PDB entry 6CRK | X-ray diffraction, 2.00 A resolution | chains B and G of the 4 polymer chains in the assembly

Chain B:
Molecule: Guanine nucleotide-binding protein G(I)/G(S)/G(T) subunit beta-1
From: Homo sapiens
UniProt: P62873 (GBB1_HUMAN); numbering as in UniProt (aligned over 2-340)
Sequence (345 residues; numbered -4 to 340; the number before each row is that of its first residue; numbers below 1 keep their minus sign (Gly-4 is residue -4)):
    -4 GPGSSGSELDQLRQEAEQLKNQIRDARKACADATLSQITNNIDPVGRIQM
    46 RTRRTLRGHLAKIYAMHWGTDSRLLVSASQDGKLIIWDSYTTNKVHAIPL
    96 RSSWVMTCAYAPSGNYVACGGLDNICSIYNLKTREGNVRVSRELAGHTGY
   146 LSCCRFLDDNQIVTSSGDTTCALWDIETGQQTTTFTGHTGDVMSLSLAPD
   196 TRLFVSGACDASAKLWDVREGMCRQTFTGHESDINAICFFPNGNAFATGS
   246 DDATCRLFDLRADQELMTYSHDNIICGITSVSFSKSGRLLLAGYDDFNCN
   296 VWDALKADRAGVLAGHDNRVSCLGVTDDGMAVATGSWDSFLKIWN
Unresolved in the structure: -4 to 1
Sequence notes: expression tag (-4 to 1)
UniProt features mapped onto this chain:
  - modified residue: Ser2 (N-acetylserine), His266 (Phosphohistidine)
  - natural variant: Leu30 (L30F: In MRD42; uncertain significance), Arg52 (R52G: In MRD42), Gly64 (G64V: In MRD42), Asp76 (D76E: In MRD42; D76G: In MRD42), Gly77 (G77S: In MRD42), Lys78 (K78R: In MRD42), Ile80 (I80N: In MRD42; I80T: In MRD42), His91 (H91R: In MRD42; uncertain significance), Ala92 (A92T: In MRD42), Pro94 (P94S: In MRD42), Leu95 (L95P: In MRD42), Arg96 (R96L: In MRD42), 5 further natural variant entries in UniProt

Chain G:
Molecule: Guanine nucleotide-binding protein G(I)/G(S)/G(O) subunit gamma-2
From: Homo sapiens
UniProt: P59768 (GBG2_HUMAN); residue numbers follow UniProt; this construct covers 1-71
Sequence (71 residues; row label = number of the first residue in the row):
     1 MASNNTASIAQARKLVEQLKMEANIDRIKVSKAAADLMAYCEAHAKEDPL
    51 LTPVPASENPFREKKFFSAIL
Unresolved in the structure: 1-4, 65-71
Sequence notes: engineered mutation Ser68 (Cys in P59768)
UniProt features mapped onto this chain:
  - modified residue: Ala2 (N-acetylalanine)

Interface between chain B and chain G:
Contacting residue pairs - 95 pairs, chain B then chain G:
  Glu3(B) - Ile9(G)
  Leu4(B) - Ser8(G)
  Leu4(B) - Ile9(G)
  Leu4(B) - Ala12(G)  hydrophobic
  Leu7(B) - Ile9(G)  hydrophobic
  Leu7(B) - Arg13(G)
  Leu7(B) - Val16(G)
  Glu10(B) - Val16(G)
  Glu10(B) - Lys20(G)  salt bridge
  Ala11(B) - Leu15(G)  hydrophobic
  Ala11(B) - Leu19(G)  hydrophobic
  Leu14(B) - Val16(G)
  Leu14(B) - Leu19(G)  hydrophobic
  Leu14(B) - Lys20(G)
  Gln17(B) - Ala23(G)
  Ile18(B) - Leu19(G)  hydrophobic
  Ile18(B) - Ala23(G)  hydrophobic
  Ile18(B) - Arg27(G)
  Ala21(B) - Arg27(G)
  Ala24(B) - Lys29(G)  hydrogen bond (backbone-side chain)
  Cys25(B) - Arg27(G)
  Cys25(B) - Ile28(G)  hydrogen bond (side chain-backbone)
  Cys25(B) - Lys29(G)
  Cys25(B) - Val30(G)  hydrogen bond (backbone-backbone)
  Ala26(B) - Val30(G)  hydrophobic
  Asp27(B) - Lys29(G)
  Asp27(B) - Val30(G)  hydrogen bond (side chain-backbone)
  Asp27(B) - Ser31(G)  hydrogen bond
  Ala28(B) - Val30(G)
  Leu30(B) - Ala34(G)  hydrophobic
  Ile33(B) - Met38(G)
  Thr34(B) - Met38(G)
  Ile37(B) - Met38(G)  hydrophobic
  Val40(B) - Leu51(G)  hydrophobic
  Ile43(B) - Leu50(G)
  Met45(B) - Leu50(G)  hydrophobic
  Arg48(B) - Phe61(G)
  Arg48(B) - Arg62(G)
  Arg49(B) - Pro60(G)
  Arg49(B) - Phe61(G)  hydrogen bond (side chain-backbone)
  Ser84(B) - Phe61(G)
  Tyr85(B) - Pro60(G)
  Tyr85(B) - Phe61(G)  hydrophobic
  Met217(B) - Met21(G)  hydrophobic
  Cys218(B) - Gln18(G)  hydrogen bond (backbone-side chain)
  Cys218(B) - Met21(G)
  Cys218(B) - Glu22(G)
  Arg219(B) - Glu22(G)
  Gln220(B) - Glu22(G)
  Gln220(B) - Ile25(G)
  Thr221(B) - Glu22(G)  hydrogen bond
  Phe235(B) - Leu37(G)  hydrophobic
  Phe235(B) - Tyr40(G)  hydrophobic
  Phe235(B) - Cys41(G)  hydrophobic
  Pro236(B) - Tyr40(G)
  Asn237(B) - Tyr40(G)
  Ala240(B) - Leu37(G)  hydrophobic
  Asp254(B) - Ala33(G)
  Asp254(B) - Leu37(G)
  Arg256(B) - Asp26(G)
  Arg256(B) - Arg27(G)
  Arg256(B) - Ile28(G)  hydrogen bond (backbone-backbone)
  Arg256(B) - Lys32(G)
  Arg256(B) - Asp36(G)  salt bridge
  Ala257(B) - Ile28(G)
  Ala257(B) - Ala33(G)  hydrophobic
  Asp258(B) - Ile25(G)
  Asp258(B) - Arg27(G)  salt bridge
  Gln259(B) - Val30(G)
  Leu261(B) - Val30(G)  hydrophobic
  Leu261(B) - Leu37(G)  hydrophobic
  Ser279(B) - Asp48(G)  hydrogen bond
  Lys280(B) - Glu47(G)
  Lys280(B) - Asp48(G)
  Ser281(B) - Tyr40(G)
  Ser281(B) - Cys41(G)
  Ser281(B) - His44(G)
  Ser281(B) - Asp48(G)  hydrogen bond
  Ser281(B) - Leu51(G)
  Gly282(B) - Cys41(G)
  Arg283(B) - Cys41(G)
  Arg283(B) - Leu51(G)
  Leu284(B) - Leu50(G)
  Leu300(B) - Cys41(G)  hydrophobic
  Asp323(B) - Pro49(G)
  Gly324(B) - Pro49(G)
  Gly324(B) - Leu50(G)
  Met325(B) - Pro49(G)  hydrophobic
  Met325(B) - Glu58(G)
  Met325(B) - Pro60(G)
  Ala326(B) - Phe61(G)  hydrophobic
  Ile338(B) - Phe61(G)  hydrophobic
  Asn340(B) - Leu50(G)
  Asn340(B) - Asn59(G)  hydrogen bond
  Asn340(B) - Phe61(G)
Other interface residues (no listed pair), chain B (61 interface residues in all): Lys15, Arg22, Trp63, Ser67, Thr184, Leu252, Val320, Trp339
Other interface residues (no listed pair), chain G (42 interface residues in all): Gln11, Ala35, Ala45, Val54

Overview:
Chain B and chain G form an interface of 61 and 42 residues respectively, with 12 hydrogen bonds and 3 salt
bridges. Among the polar pairs are Glu10(B)-Lys20(G), Arg256(B)-Asp36(G) and Asp258(B)-Arg27(G).
Chain B is Guanine nucleotide-binding protein G(I)/G(S)/G(T) subunit beta-1 and chain G is Guanine
nucleotide-binding protein G(I)/G(S)/G(O) subunit gamma-2, both from Homo sapiens; the structure,
Heterotrimeric G-protein in complex with an antibody fragment, was determined by X-ray diffraction.
